Entry 8PWH (electron microscopy, 3.17 A resolution); this record covers chains C and E of the 5 polymer chains in the assembly.

# Chain C
Protein: Pertuzumab Fab light chain
From: Homo sapiens
Notes: antibody fragment or engineered binder
Amino-acid sequence (214 residues; row label = number of the first residue in the row):
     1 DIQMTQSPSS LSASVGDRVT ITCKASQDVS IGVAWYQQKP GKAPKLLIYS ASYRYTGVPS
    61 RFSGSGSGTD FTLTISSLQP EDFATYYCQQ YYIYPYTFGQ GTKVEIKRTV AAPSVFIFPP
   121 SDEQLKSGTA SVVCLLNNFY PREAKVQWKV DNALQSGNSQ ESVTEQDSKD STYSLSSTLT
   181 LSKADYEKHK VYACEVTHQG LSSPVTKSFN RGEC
Disulfide bonds: C23-C88, C134-C194

# Chain E
Protein: Receptor tyrosine-protein kinase erbB-2
From: Homo sapiens
UniProt: P04626 (ERBB2_HUMAN); residues 1-624 here correspond to UniProt positions 23-646 (UniProt number = residue number + 22)
Amino-acid sequence (624 residues; numbered 1 to 624; the number before each row is that of its first residue):
     1 TQVCTGTDMK LRLPASPETH LDMLRHLYQG CQVVQGNLEL TYLPTNASLS FLQDIQEVQG
    61 YVLIAHNQVR QVPLQRLRIV RGTQLFEDNY ALAVLDNGDP LNNTTPVTGA SPGGLRELQL
   121 RSLTEILKGG VLIQRNPQLC YQDTILWKDI FHKNNQLALT LIDTNRSRAC HPCSPMCKGS
   181 RCWGESSEDC QSLTRTVCAG GCARCKGPLP TDCCHEQCAA GCTGPKHSDC LACLHFNHSG
   241 ICELHCPALV TYNTDTFESM PNPEGRYTFG ASCVTACPYN YLSTDVGSCT LVCPLHNQEV
   301 TAEDGTQRCE KCSKPCARVC YGLGMEHLRE VRAVTSANIQ EFAGCKKIFG SLAFLPESFD
   361 GDPASNTAPL QPEQLQVFET LEEITGYLYI SAWPDSLPDL SVFQNLQVIR GRILHNGAYS
   421 LTLQGLGISW LGLRSLRELG SGLALIHHNT HLCFVHTVPW DQLFRNPHQA LLHTANRPED
   481 ECVGEGLACH QLCARGHCWG PGPTQCVNCS QFLRGQECVE ECRVLQGLPR EYVNARHCLP
   541 CHPECQPQNG SVTCFGPEAD QCVACAHYKD PPFCVARCPS GVKPDLSYMP IWKFPDEEGA
   601 CQPCPINCTH SCVDLDDKGC PAEQ
Disulfide bonds: C4-C31, C140-C170, C173-C182, C177-C190, C198-C205, C202-C213, C214-C222, C218-C230, C233-C242, C246-C273, C277-C289, C293-C309, C312-C316, C320-C345, C453-C482, C489-C498, C493-C506, C509-C518, C522-C538, C541-C554, C545-C562, C565-C574, C578-C601, C604-C620, C608-C612
Covalent attachments: N-acetylglucosamine (NAG) linked to N46, N165, N237, N508, N549
Curated features (UniProtKB/Swiss-Prot):
  - modified residue: T160 (Phosphothreonine)
  - glycosylation (N-linked (GlcNAc...) asparagine): N46, N102, N165, N237, N508, N549, N607
Reported in the primary citation:
  - conformationally variable residues (loop rearrangement): G581 to P590

# Chain C / chain E interface
Residue-residue contacts (6):
  I31(C) with S313(E)
  Y49(C) with H296(E); P315(E)
  S50(C) with S313(E), hydrogen bond (side chain-backbone)
  Y53(C) with P315(E)
  Y94(C) with F257(E)
Other interface residues (no listed pair), chain C (6 interface residues in all): Y55
Other interface residues (no listed pair), chain E (6 interface residues in all): T256, K314
Interface features reported in the paper:
  - pairs named by the authors: Y49(C)-P315(E), Y53(C)-P315(E)
  - epitope / paratope residues, chain C: Y49(C), Y53(C), Y94(C)
  - epitope / paratope residues, chain E: P315(E)

# Summary
Chain C and chain E each contribute 6 residues to their interface; the contacts include 1 hydrogen bond. The
hydrogen-bonded pair is S50(C)-S313(E). The paper describes contacts between Y49(C) and P315(E) and Y53(C) and
P315(E). The paper reports epitope/paratope residues Y49(C), Y53(C) and P315(E) among others; conformational
variability at G581(E).
Chain C is Pertuzumab Fab light chain and chain E is Receptor tyrosine-protein kinase erbB-2, both from Homo
sapiens; the structure, Atomic structure and conformational variability of the HER2-Trastuzumab-Pertuzumab
complex, was determined by electron microscopy, deposited together with 8Q6J.
